PDB entry 3D1A | X-ray diffraction, 2.61 A resolution | chains A and B of the 4 polymer chains in the assembly

Chain A:
Name: Hemoglobin subunit alpha-1/2
Organism: Capra hircus
UniProtKB: P68238 (HBA_CAPHI); residues 0-141 here correspond to UniProt positions 1-142 (UniProt number = residue number + 1)
Sequence (142 residues; each row starts with the number of its first residue; numbering starts at 0):
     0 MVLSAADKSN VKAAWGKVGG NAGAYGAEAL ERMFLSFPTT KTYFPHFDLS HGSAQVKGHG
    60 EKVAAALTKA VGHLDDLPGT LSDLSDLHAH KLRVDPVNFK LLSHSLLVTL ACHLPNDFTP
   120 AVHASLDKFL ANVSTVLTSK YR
Not modelled in the structure: 0
Ligand contacts: heme (HEM): M32, T39, Y42, F43, H45, F46, H58, K61, V62, A65, L66, L83, L86, H87, L91, V93, N97, F98, L101, V132, L136

Chain B:
Name: Hemoglobin subunit beta-A
Organism: Capra hircus
UniProtKB: P02077 (HBBA_CAPHI); residues 2-146 here correspond to UniProt positions 1-145 (UniProt number = residue number - 1)
Sequence (145 residues; numbered 2 to 146; the number before each row is that of its first residue):
     2 MLTAEEKAAV TGFWGKVKVD EVGAEALGRL LVVYPWTQRF FEHFGDLSSA DAVMNNAKVK
    62 AHGKKVLDSF SNGMKHLDDL KGTFAQLSEL HCDKLHVDPE NFKLLGNVLV VVLARHHGSE
   122 FTPLLQAEFQ KVVAGVANAL AHRYH
Bound ions: heme Fe near H92 (its only coordinating residue here)
Ligand contacts: heme (HEM): L31, T38, F41, F42, H44, F45, H63, K66, V67, S70, F85, L88, L91, H92, L96, V98, N102, F103, L106, V137, L141
Curated features (UniProtKB/Swiss-Prot):
  - binding site (heme b): H63, H92

How chain A and chain B interact:
Contacting residue pairs (35; chain A residue first):
  R31(A) - F122(B)  hydrogen bond (side chain-backbone)
  R31(A) - T123(B)
  R31(A) - P124(B)
  R31(A) - Q127(B)
  L34(A) - P124(B)  hydrophobic
  L34(A) - L125(B)  hydrophobic
  L34(A) - A128(B)
  S35(A) - Q127(B)  hydrogen bond
  S35(A) - A128(B)
  S35(A) - Q131(B)
  F36(A) - Q131(B)
  H103(A) - N108(B)
  H103(A) - V112(B)
  H103(A) - Q131(B)  hydrogen bond
  V107(A) - A115(B)  hydrophobic
  V107(A) - Q127(B)
  A110(A) - V112(B)
  A110(A) - A115(B)
  A110(A) - R116(B)
  C111(A) - A115(B)
  C111(A) - G119(B)
  P114(A) - R116(B)  hydrogen bond (backbone-side chain)
  F117(A) - R30(B)  hydrogen bond (backbone-side chain)
  F117(A) - V112(B)  hydrophobic
  F117(A) - R116(B)
  T118(A) - R30(B)  hydrogen bond (backbone-side chain)
  P119(A) - R30(B)
  P119(A) - M55(B)  hydrophobic
  H122(A) - R30(B)  hydrogen bond
  H122(A) - V34(B)
  H122(A) - V112(B)
  A123(A) - V33(B)  hydrophobic
  A123(A) - V34(B)  hydrophobic
  D126(A) - V34(B)
  D126(A) - Y35(B)  hydrogen bond
Interface residues without a listed pair, chain A (19 interface residues in all): E30, K99, L106, A120
Interface residues without a listed pair, chain B (21 interface residues in all): A51, E101, V111, S120

Summary:
The interface between chain A and chain B involves 19 residues on one side and 21 on the other, with 8
hydrogen bonds. Polar contacts include R31(A)-F122(B), S35(A)-Q127(B) and H103(A)-Q131(B). Chain A binds heme.
Chain B binds heme.
Here chain A is Hemoglobin subunit alpha-1/2 and chain B is Hemoglobin subunit beta-A, both from Capra hircus.
Entry 3D1A (Crystal Structure Determination of Goat Hemoglobin at 2.61 Angstrom Resolution) was determined by
X-ray diffraction.
